Entry 2A9H (solution NMR); this record covers chains D and E of the 5 polymer chains in the assembly.

# Chain D
Name: Voltage-gated potassium channel
From: Streptomyces lividans
UniProtKB: P0A334 (KCSA_STRLI); residues 1-132 here = UniProt positions 1-132
Chain sequence (155 residues; numbered -22 to 132; the number before each row is that of its first residue; numbers below 1 keep their minus sign (Met-22 is residue -22)):
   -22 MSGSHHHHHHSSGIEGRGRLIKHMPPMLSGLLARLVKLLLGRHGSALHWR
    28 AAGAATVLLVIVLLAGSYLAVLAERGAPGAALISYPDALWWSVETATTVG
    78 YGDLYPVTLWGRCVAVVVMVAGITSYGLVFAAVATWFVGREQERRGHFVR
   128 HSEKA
Disordered / not traced: -22 to 22, 120-132
Differences from the reference sequence: cloning artifact (-22 to -19, -12 to 0); expression tag (-18 to -13); engineered mutation Ala58 (Gln in P0A334), Ser61 (Thr in P0A334), Asp64 (Arg in P0A334), Cys90 (Leu in P0A334), Tyr103 (Phe in P0A334), Phe107 (Thr in P0A334), Val110 (Leu in P0A334)
Swiss-Prot annotation at these positions:
  - motif: Thr75 to Asp80 (Selectivity filter)
  - mutagenesis: Glu71 (E71A: Prevents channel inactivation)

# Chain E
Name: charybdotoxin
Chain sequence (37 residues; row label = number of the first residue in the row):
   801 EFTNVSCTTSKECWSVCQRLHNTSRGKCMNKKCRCYS
Modified residues: Glu801 (pyroglutamic acid; PCA)
Cystine bridges: Cys807-Cys828, Cys813-Cys833, Cys817-Cys835

# Chain D / chain E interface
Contacting residue pairs (10):
  Ala57(D) - Tyr836(E)
  Ala58(D) - Phe802(E)
  Ala58(D) - Tyr836(E)
  Tyr78(D) - Lys827(E)
  Gly79(D) - Lys827(E)
  Asp80(D) - Arg834(E)
  Asp80(D) - Tyr836(E)
  Leu81(D) - Tyr836(E)
  Tyr82(D) - Arg825(E)
  Tyr82(D) - Tyr836(E)
Other interface residues (no listed pair), chain D (9 interface residues in all): Pro55, Gly56
Other interface residues (no listed pair), chain E (6 interface residues in all): Ser837

# Summary
Chain D and chain E form an interface of 9 and 6 residues respectively. UniProt lists one mutagenesis site on
chain D.
Here chain D is Voltage-gated potassium channel (Streptomyces lividans) and chain E is charybdotoxin. Entry
2A9H (NMR structural studies of a potassium channel / charybdotoxin complex) was determined by solution NMR.
